PDB entry 9E99 | electron microscopy, 2.45 A resolution | chains D and L of the 12 polymer chains in the assembly

== Chain D ==
Name: Major capsid protein
Organism: Escherichia phage N4
UniProtKB: Q859Q5 (CAPSD_BPN4); numbering as in UniProt (aligned over 1-401)
Chain sequence (401 residues; row label = number of the first residue in the row):
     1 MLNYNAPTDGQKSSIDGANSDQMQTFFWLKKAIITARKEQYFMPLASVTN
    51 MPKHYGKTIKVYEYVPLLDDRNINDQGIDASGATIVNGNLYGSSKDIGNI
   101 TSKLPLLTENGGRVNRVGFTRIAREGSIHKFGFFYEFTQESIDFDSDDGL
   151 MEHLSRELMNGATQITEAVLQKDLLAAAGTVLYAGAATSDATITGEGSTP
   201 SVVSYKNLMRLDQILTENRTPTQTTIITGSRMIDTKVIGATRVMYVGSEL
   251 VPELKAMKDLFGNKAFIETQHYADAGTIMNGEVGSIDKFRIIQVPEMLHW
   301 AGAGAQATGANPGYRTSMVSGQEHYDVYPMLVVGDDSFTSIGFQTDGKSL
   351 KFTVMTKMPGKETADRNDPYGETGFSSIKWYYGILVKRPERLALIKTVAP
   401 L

== Chain L ==
Name: 32 kDa protein
Organism: Escherichia phage N4
UniProtKB: A0MZA7 (A0MZA7_BPN4); residue numbers follow UniProt; this construct covers 1-279
Chain sequence (279 residues; numbered 1 to 279; the number before each row is that of its first residue):
     1 MPVLKVMFHKDTNVATVLDASGSLSDGSVEVGTFHHPDETYPDSVTIYHG
    51 VRDLLYKRSAKDPSQTASYPNNIINMQVISIDMKATPRLILGTALPRVIS
   101 TIEGKDVTWHVDVAGGKAPLTYKWQFKANTVGAAFADIDSGENPTAKTAT
   151 LINHAVTAESAGTYKVIVTDANGTTIESSSLLVVGVQEPPEVASIVAYPS
   201 PLALSVADDITDGKTVKFSSLPAGSLIGTLSIKTQPDSGKATAEISGNVL
   251 TVKPVAAGDTTVVVTNGTKEVTVTVNVTE
Unresolved in the structure: 1

== Interface between chain D and chain L ==
Residue-residue contacts (25):
  Asp70(D) with Ile102(L)
  Ile73(D) with Ser100(L); Val183(L), hydrophobic; Gly185(L)
  Ile85(D) with Glu188(L)
  Val86(D) with Val186(L); Gln187(L); Glu188(L), hydrogen bond (backbone-side chain)
  Asn87(D) with Val186(L); Gln187(L); Glu188(L), hydrogen bond (side chain-backbone)
  Asp96(D) with Pro222(L)
  Asn99(D) with Gln187(L); Pro190(L)
  Ser102(D) with Pro190(L)
  Lys103(D) with Gln187(L), hydrogen bond; Glu188(L), hydrogen bond (side chain-backbone)
  Glu125(D) with Arg97(L), salt bridge
  Glu136(D) with Gln77(L)
  Arg366(D) with Tyr69(L); Pro70(L); Ile74(L)
  Asn367(D) with Ile74(L); Asn75(L), hydrogen bond (backbone-side chain)
  Thr373(D) with Gln77(L)
Interface residues without a listed pair, chain D (17 interface residues in all): Arg71, Tyr91, Gly98
Interface residues without a listed pair, chain L (16 interface residues in all): Glu191

== Summary ==
17 residues of chain D face 16 of chain L across their interface, with 5 hydrogen bonds and 1 salt bridge.
Polar pairs include Glu125(D)-Arg97(L), Val86(D)-Glu188(L) and Asn87(D)-Glu188(L).
Chain D is Major capsid protein and chain L is 32 kDa protein, both from Escherichia phage N4; the structure,
Cryo-EM reconstruction of Escherichia phage N4 capsid, was determined by electron microscopy.
